PDB entry 4JHO | X-ray diffraction, 2.21 A resolution | chain A

# Chain A
Molecule: Beta-mannosidase/beta-glucosidase
From: Oryza sativa Indica Group
Notes: EC 3.2.1.25
UniProtKB: B5ABY0 (B5ABY0_ORYSI); residue numbers follow UniProt; this construct covers 1-483
Chain sequence (503 residues; each row starts with the number of its first residue; numbers below 1 keep their minus sign (Ala-19 is residue -19)):
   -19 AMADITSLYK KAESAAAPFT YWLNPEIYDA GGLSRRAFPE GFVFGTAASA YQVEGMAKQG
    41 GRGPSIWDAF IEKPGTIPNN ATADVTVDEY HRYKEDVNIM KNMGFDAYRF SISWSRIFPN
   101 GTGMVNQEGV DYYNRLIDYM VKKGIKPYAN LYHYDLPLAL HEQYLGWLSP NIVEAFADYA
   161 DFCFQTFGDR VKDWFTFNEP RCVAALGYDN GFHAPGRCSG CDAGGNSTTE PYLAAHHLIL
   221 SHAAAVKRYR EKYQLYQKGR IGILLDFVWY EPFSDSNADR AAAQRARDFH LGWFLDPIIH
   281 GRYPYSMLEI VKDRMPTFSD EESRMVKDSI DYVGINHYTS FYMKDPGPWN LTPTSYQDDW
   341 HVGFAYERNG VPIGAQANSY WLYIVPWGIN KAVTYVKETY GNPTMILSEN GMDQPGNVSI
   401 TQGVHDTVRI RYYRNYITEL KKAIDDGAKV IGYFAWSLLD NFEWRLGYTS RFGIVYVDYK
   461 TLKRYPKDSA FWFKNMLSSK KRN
Disordered / not traced: -19 to -5, 479-483
Differences from the reference sequence: expression tag (-19 to 0)
Disulfides: Cys198-Cys201

# Overview
Chain A is Beta-mannosidase/beta-glucosidase (Oryza sativa Indica Group); the structure, Structural analysis
and insights into glycon specificity of the rice GH1 Os7BGlu26 beta-D-mannosidase, was determined by X-ray
diffraction together with 4JIE from the same study.
